PDB entry 6FE8 | electron microscopy, 4.10 A resolution (low resolution: residue-level contacts below are approximate; hydrogen-bond / salt-bridge calls are withheld) | chains A and D of the 4 polymer chains in the assembly

# Chain A
Name: Centromere DNA-binding protein complex CBF3 subunit B
Organism: Saccharomyces cerevisiae
UniProtKB: P40969 (CBF3B_YEAST); residue numbers follow UniProt; this construct covers 47-608
Sequence (584 residues; numbered 25 to 608; the number before each row is that of its first residue):
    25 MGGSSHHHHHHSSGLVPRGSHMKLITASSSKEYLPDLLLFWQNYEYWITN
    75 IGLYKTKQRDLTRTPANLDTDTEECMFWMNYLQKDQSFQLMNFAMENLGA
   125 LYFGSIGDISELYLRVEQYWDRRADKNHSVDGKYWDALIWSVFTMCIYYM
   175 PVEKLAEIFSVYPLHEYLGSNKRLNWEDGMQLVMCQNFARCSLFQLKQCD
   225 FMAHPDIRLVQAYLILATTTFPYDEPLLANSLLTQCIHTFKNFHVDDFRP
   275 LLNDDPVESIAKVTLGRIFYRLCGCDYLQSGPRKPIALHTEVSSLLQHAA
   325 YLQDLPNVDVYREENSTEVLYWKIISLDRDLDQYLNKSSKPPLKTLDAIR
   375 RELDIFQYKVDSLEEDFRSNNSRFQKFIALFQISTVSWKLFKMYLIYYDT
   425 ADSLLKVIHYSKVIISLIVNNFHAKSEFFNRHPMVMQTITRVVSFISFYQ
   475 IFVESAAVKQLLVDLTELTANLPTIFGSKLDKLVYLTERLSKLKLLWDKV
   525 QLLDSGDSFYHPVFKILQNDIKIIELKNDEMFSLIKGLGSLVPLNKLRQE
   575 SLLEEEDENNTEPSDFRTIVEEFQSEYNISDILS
Unresolved in the structure: 25-53, 321-329, 566-587
Sequence notes: initiating methionine (25); expression tag (26-46)
Disulfides: Cys99-Cys215
UniProt features mapped onto this chain:
  - modified residue: Ser575 (Phosphoserine)
From the paper describing this entry:
  - conformationally variable residues (order/disorder transition): Pro330 to Asn339

# Chain D
Name: Centromere DNA-binding protein complex CBF3 subunit C
Organism: Saccharomyces cerevisiae
UniProtKB: P35203 (CBF3C_YEAST); residue numbers follow UniProt; this construct covers 2-478
Sequence (519 residues; row label = number of the first residue in the row; numbering starts at 0):
     0 MGPSFNPVRFLELPIDIRKEVYFHLDGNFCGAHPYPIDILYKSNDVELPG
    50 KPSYKRSKRSKKLLRYMYPVFATYLNIFEYSPQLIEKWLEYAFWLRYDCL
   100 VLDCFKVNHLYDGTLIDALEWTYLDNELRLAYFNKASMLEVWYTFKEYKK
   150 WVIDSVAFDELDLLNVSNIQFNIDNLTPQLVDKCLSILEQKDLFATIGEV
   200 QFGQDEEVGEEKDVDVSGANSDENSSPSSTIKNKKRSASKRSHSDNGNVG
   250 ATHNQLTSISVIRTIRSMESMKSLRKITVRGEKLYELLINFHGFRDNPGK
   300 TISYIVKRRINEIRLSRMNQISRTGLADFTRWDNLQKLVLSRVAYIDLNS
   350 IVFPKNFKSLTMKRVSKIKWWNIEENILKELKVDKRTFKSLYIKEDDSKF
   400 TKFFNLRHTRIKELDKSEINQITYLRCQAIVWLSFRTLNHIKLQNVSEVF
   450 NNIIVPRALFDSKRVEIYRCEKISQVLVIGSRSGSENLYFQGSKRRWKKN
   500 FIAVSAANRFKKISSSGAL
Unresolved in the structure: 0-3, 31-87, 157-163, 203-256, 483-518
Sequence notes: initiating methionine (0); expression tag (1, 479-518)
From the paper describing this entry:
  - mutagenesis - R307A/R308A/R330A: decreased binding to DNA

# Interface between chain A and chain D
Pairs across the interface (33):
  Arg273(A) with Trp431(D); Arg435(D)
  Pro274(A) with Leu424(D); Ala428(D)
  Leu276(A) with Arg425(D); Ile429(D)
  Pro280(A) with Ile421(D)
  Ile284(A) with Ile421(D)
  Leu319(A) with Arg463(D)
  Tyr335(A) with Asn438(D); Ala457(D); Leu458(D); Arg463(D)
  Arg336(A) with Trp431(D); Ala457(D)
  Glu337(A) with Ala457(D)
  Glu338(A) with Ala457(D)
  Asn339(A) with Asp460(D)
  Lys347(A) with Ser461(D)
  Leu367(A) with Leu109(D); Tyr110(D)
  Lys368(A) with Thr113(D)
  Tyr382(A) with Phe402(D)
  Lys383(A) with Phe399(D); Asp460(D)
  Ser386(A) with Lys398(D); Phe399(D)
  Glu388(A) with Lys398(D)
  Tyr422(A) with Ile14(D)
  Thr424(A) with Asp15(D)
  Ala425(A) with Pro13(D); Asp15(D); Ile16(D)
Other interface residues (no listed pair), chain A (28 interface residues in all): Leu275, Val287, Pro366, Asp371, Arg374, Ile379, Phe380
Other interface residues (no listed pair), chain D (27 interface residues in all): Glu379, Lys462, Ser480, Ser482
The authors on this interface:
  - interface residues, chain A: Pro330(A)

# Summary
The interface between chain A and chain D involves 28 residues on one side and 27 on the other. The paper
reports that R307A/R308A/R330A of chain D reduce binding to DNA; the interface residue Pro330(A).
Here chain A is Centromere DNA-binding protein complex CBF3 subunit B and chain D is Centromere DNA-binding
protein complex CBF3 subunit C, both from Saccharomyces cerevisiae. Entry 6FE8 (Cryo-EM structure of the core
Centromere Binding Factor 3 complex) was determined by electron microscopy together with 6GSA from the same
study.
